1ZCY - chain A; structure by X-ray diffraction, 1.99 A resolution.

# Chain A
Molecule: Glycogenin-1
From: Oryctolagus cuniculus
Notes: EC 2.4.1.186
UniProt: P13280 (GLYG_RABIT); numbering as in UniProt (aligned over 0-332)
Chain sequence (353 residues; row label = number of the first residue in the row; numbers below 1 keep their minus sign (Met-20 is residue -20)):
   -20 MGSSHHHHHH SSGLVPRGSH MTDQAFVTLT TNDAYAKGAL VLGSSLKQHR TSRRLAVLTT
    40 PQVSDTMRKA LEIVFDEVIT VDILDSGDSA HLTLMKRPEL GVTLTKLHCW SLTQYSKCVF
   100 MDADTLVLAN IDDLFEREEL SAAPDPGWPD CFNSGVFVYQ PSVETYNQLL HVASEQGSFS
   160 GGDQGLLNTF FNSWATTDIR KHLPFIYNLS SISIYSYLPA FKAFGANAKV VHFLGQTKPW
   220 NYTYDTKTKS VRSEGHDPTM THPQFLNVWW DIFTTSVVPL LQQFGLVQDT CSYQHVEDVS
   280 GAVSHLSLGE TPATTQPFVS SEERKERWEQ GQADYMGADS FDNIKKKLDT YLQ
Disordered / not traced: -20 to -1, 233-241, 266-332
Construct notes: cloning artifact (-20 to -1); engineered mutation Ser159 (Asp in P13280)
Reported in the primary citation:
  - mutagenesis - D159S, D162N, D162S: abolished catalytic activity on self-glucosylation
  - mutagenesis - D159S (at least 260-fold): decreased catalytic activity on trans-glucosylation
  - mutagenesis - D159S (4 to 14-fold), D162S (190-fold): decreased catalytic activity (UDP-glucose hydrolytic activity)
  - conformationally variable residues (order/disorder transition): Ser157 to Gly160, Tyr194, Tyr196
  - catalytic residues: Asp162
  - post-translational modification sites: Tyr194 (citing earlier work)

# Overview
From the paper: the catalytic residue Asp162; D159S, D162N and D162S abolish catalytic activity on
self-glucosylation.
Chain A is Glycogenin-1 (Oryctolagus cuniculus); the structure, apo form of a mutant of glycogenin in which
Asp159 is replaced by Ser, was determined by X-ray diffraction together with 1ZCT, 1ZCU and 1ZCV from the same
study.
